Entry 6R1E (X-ray diffraction, 2.60 A resolution); this record covers chains A and D of the 4 polymer chains in the assembly.

== Chain A (and D) ==
Molecule: dodecin
Organism: Streptomyces coelicolor (strain ATCC BAA-471 / A3(2) / M145)
Notes: chain D of this document is another copy of the same molecule, construct and numbering; everything in this record applies to it too
UniProt: Q9RCZ5 (Q9RCZ5_STRCO); numbering as in UniProt (aligned over 15-84)
Amino-acid sequence (71 residues; each row starts with the number of its first residue):
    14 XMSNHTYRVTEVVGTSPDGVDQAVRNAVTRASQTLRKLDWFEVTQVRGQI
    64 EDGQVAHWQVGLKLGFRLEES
Construct notes: modified residue (14)
Modified positions: FOR (formyl group) at position 14
Ligand contacts:
  - coenzyme A (COA), molecule 1: Thr19, Arg21, Leu81
  - coenzyme A (COA), molecule 2: Arg21, Thr23, Val25, Arg43, Ala44, Thr47, Leu48, Phe79, Leu81
  - coenzyme A (COA), molecule 3: Arg43, Thr47, Leu48, Arg49, Lys50, Phe79, Arg80, Leu81, Glu82
  - FMN (flavin mononucleotide), molecule 1: FOR_14, Met15, His18, Tyr20, Asp52, Trp53, Arg80
  - FMN, molecule 2: Val26, Gln58, Arg60, Gln72
  - FMN, molecule 3: Arg60, Gly61, Gln62, Gln72

== How chain A and chain D interact ==
Residue-residue contacts (25):
  Asp34(A) - Asp31(D)
  Asp34(A) - Gly32(D)
  Asp34(A) - Val33(D)  hydrogen bond (side chain-backbone)
  Asp34(A) - Trp71(D)
  Val37(A) - Trp71(D)  hydrophobic
  Arg38(A) - Asp31(D)  hydrogen bond (side chain-backbone)
  Val41(A) - Ile63(D)  hydrophobic
  Val41(A) - Gly66(D)
  Val41(A) - Gln67(D)
  Val41(A) - Val68(D)  hydrophobic
  Ser45(A) - Gly66(D)
  Leu51(A) - Ile63(D)
  Asp52(A) - Gln62(D)
  Asp52(A) - Ile63(D)  hydrogen bond (backbone-backbone)
  Trp53(A) - Arg60(D)
  Trp53(A) - Gly61(D)
  Trp53(A) - Ile63(D)
  Phe54(A) - Arg60(D)
  Phe54(A) - Gly61(D)  hydrogen bond (backbone-backbone)
  Phe54(A) - Val68(D)  hydrophobic
  Phe54(A) - Trp71(D)  hydrophobic
  Glu55(A) - Val59(D)
  Glu55(A) - Arg60(D)  salt bridge
  Val56(A) - Val59(D)  hydrogen bond (backbone-backbone)
  Leu77(A) - Ile63(D)  hydrophobic
Also at the interface, not in a pair above, chain A (13 interface residues in all): Thr42

== Summary ==
13 residues of chain A face 12 of chain D across their interface, with 5 hydrogen bonds and 1 salt bridge.
Polar pairs include Glu55(A)-Arg60(D), Asp34(A)-Val33(D) and Arg38(A)-Asp31(D). Ligands of chain A: 3 copies
of flavin mononucleotide and 3 copies of coenzyme A.
Chain A and chain D are both dodecin (Streptomyces coelicolor (strain ATCC BAA-471 / A3(2) / M145)); the
structure, Structure of dodecin from Streptomyces coelicolor, was determined by X-ray diffraction, deposited
together with 6RI3.
